PDB entry 2WJD | X-ray diffraction, 2.80 A resolution | chain A

== Chain A ==
Name: Tyrosine-protein phosphatase cpsb
From: Streptococcus pneumoniae
Notes: EC 3.1.3.48
UniProtKB: Q9AHD4 (CPSB1_STRPN); numbering as in UniProt (aligned over 1-243)
Chain sequence (247 residues; numbered -3 to 243; the number before each row is that of its first residue; numbers below 1 keep their minus sign (Gly-3 is residue -3)):
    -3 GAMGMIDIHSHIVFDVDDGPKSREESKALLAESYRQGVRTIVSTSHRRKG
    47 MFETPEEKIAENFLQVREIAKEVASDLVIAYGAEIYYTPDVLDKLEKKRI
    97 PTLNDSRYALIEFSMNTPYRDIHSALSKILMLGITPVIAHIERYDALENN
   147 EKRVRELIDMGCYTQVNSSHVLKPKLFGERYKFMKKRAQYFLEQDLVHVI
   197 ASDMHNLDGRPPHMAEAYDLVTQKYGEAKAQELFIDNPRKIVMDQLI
Disordered / not traced: -3 to -1
Bound ions: Mn2+ site 1: His5, His7, Glu80, Asp199; Mn2+ site 2: Asp14, His42, His201; Mn2+ site 3: Glu80, Glu108, His136; samarium (III) ion near Glu147 (its only coordinating residue here)
From the paper describing this entry:
  - mutagenesis - R139A, R206A: decreased catalytic activity
  - catalytic residues: Arg206 (proposed by the authors, not directly observed)

== In short ==
The Mn2+ site 1 is built by His5, His7, Glu80 and Asp199. The Mn2+ site 2 is built by Asp14, His42 and His201.
From the paper: the catalytic residue Arg206; R139A and R206A reduce catalytic activity.
Chain A is Tyrosine-protein phosphatase cpsb (Streptococcus pneumoniae); the structure, Crystal structure of
the tyrosine phosphatase Cps4B from Steptococcus pneumoniae TIGR4, was determined by X-ray diffraction (same
publication as 2WJA, 2WJE and 2WJF).
